Entry 2H3N (X-ray diffraction, 2.30 A resolution); this record covers chains B and C of the 4 polymer chains in the assembly.

# Chain B
Name: Ig lambda-5
From: Homo sapiens
Reference sequence: P15814 (IGLL1_HUMAN); residues 57-172 here correspond to UniProt positions 94-209 (UniProt number = residue number + 37)
Amino-acid sequence (117 residues; row label = number of the first residue in the row):
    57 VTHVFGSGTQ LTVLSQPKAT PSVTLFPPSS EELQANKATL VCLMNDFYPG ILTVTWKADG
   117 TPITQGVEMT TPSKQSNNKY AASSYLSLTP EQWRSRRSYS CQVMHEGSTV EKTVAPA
Not modelled in the structure: 173
Disulfides: Cys-98/Cys-157
Sequence notes: cloning artifact (173)
Swiss-Prot annotation at these positions:
  - region: Val-60 to Ser-71 (J region)

# Chain C
Name: VpreB protein
From: Homo sapiens
Reference sequence: P12018 (VPREB_HUMAN); residues 2-100 here correspond to UniProt positions 21-119 (UniProt number = residue number + 19)
Amino-acid sequence (100 residues; numbered 1 to 100; the number before each row is that of its first residue):
     1 QPVLHQPPAM SSALGTTIRL TCTLRNDHDI GVYSVYWYQQ RPGHPPRFLL RYFSQSDKSQ
    61 GPQVPPRFSG SKDVARNRGY LSISELQPED EAMYYCAMGA
Not modelled in the structure: 100
Disulfides: Cys-22/Cys-96
Sequence notes: cloning artifact (1)
Swiss-Prot annotation at these positions:
  - region: Thr-23 to Trp-37 (Complementarity-determining-1), Tyr-38 to Arg-51 (Framework-2), Tyr-52 to Pro-62 (Complementarity-determining-2), Gln-63 to Cys-96 (Framework-3)

# How chain B and chain C interact
Residue-residue contacts (5):
  His-59(B) / Tyr-36(C)
  His-59(B) / Phe-48(C)
  Val-60(B) / Pro-62(C)  hydrophobic
  Phe-61(B) / Tyr-38(C)  hydrophobic
  Phe-61(B) / Pro-46(C)
Other interface residues (no listed pair), chain B (6 interface residues in all): Gly-62, Ser-63, Gly-64
Other interface residues (no listed pair), chain C (7 interface residues in all): Pro-45, Arg-51

# Overview
The interface between chain B and chain C involves 6 residues on one side and 7 on the other.
Chain B is Ig lambda-5 and chain C is VpreB protein, both from Homo sapiens; the structure, Crystal structure
of a surrogate light chain (LAMBDA5 and VpreB) homodimer, was determined by X-ray diffraction.
